Entry 5ZJZ (X-ray diffraction, 1.67 A resolution); this record covers chains A and B.

# Chain A
Molecule: Eukaryotic translation initiation factor 4E
From: Homo sapiens
UniProt: P06730 (IF4E_HUMAN); residue numbers follow UniProt; this construct covers 28-217
Sequence (191 residues; each row starts with the number of its first residue):
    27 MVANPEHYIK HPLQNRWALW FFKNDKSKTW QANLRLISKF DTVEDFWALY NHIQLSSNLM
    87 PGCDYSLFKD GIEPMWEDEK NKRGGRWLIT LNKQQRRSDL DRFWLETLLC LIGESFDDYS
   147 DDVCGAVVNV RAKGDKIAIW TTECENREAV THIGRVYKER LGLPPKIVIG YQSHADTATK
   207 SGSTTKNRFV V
Disordered / not traced: 27-31, 207-210
Differences from the reference sequence: initiating methionine (27)
Ligand contacts: 7N-methyl-8-hydroguanosine-5'-triphosphate (MGT): Trp56, Pro100, Met101, Trp102, Glu103, Asn155, Arg157, Lys162, Trp166
Swiss-Prot annotation at these positions:
  - region (EIF4EBP1/2/3 binding): His37 to Gln40, Trp73 to Asn77, Glu132 to Gly139
  - binding site (mRNA): Trp56, Gln57, Trp102, Glu103, Arg157 to Lys162, Thr205 to Ser207
  - site: Lys159 (Microbial infection: Interaction with potato virus Y VPg)
  - modified residue: Ser209 (Phosphoserine)
  - mutagenesis: Ser53 (S53A/D: No effect on phosphorylation level nor incorporation into eIF4F complex; S53A: Does not affect ability to rescue growth of yeast lacking a functional EIF4E/CDC33 gene), Trp56 (W56A: Impairs mRNA nuclear export. Reduces affinity for ribavirin), Trp73 (W73A: Abolishes binding to EIF4EBP1. Impairs interaction with DDX3X. Does not impair mRNA nuclear export. Does not affect affinity for ribavirin), Trp102 (W102L: Decrease in mRNA cap binding; when associated with A-105), Glu103 (E103A: No effect), Asp104 (D104A: No effect), Glu105 (E105A: Decrease in mRNA cap binding; when associated with L-102), Lys119 (K119A: Higher affinity for EIF4G1), Ser209 (S209A: Abolishes resistance to cellular stress and DNA-damaging agents. Does not affect ability to rescue growth of yeast lacking a functional EIF4E/CDC33 gene; S209D: Phosphomimetic mutant ...)

# Chain B
Molecule: Eukaryotic translation initiation factor 4 gamma 1
Sequence (15 residues; numbered 1 to 15; the number before each row is that of its first residue):
     1 XKKRYSRLQL LLFWX
Modified residues: ACE (acetyl group) at position 1, NH2 (amino group) at position 15; Leu8, Leu12 (2-methyl-L-norleucine; MK8)

# Interface between chain A and chain B
Contacting residue pairs (23; chain A residue first):
  His37(A) with Tyr5(B); Phe13(B)
  Pro38(A) with Lys3(B); Tyr5(B), hydrogen bond (backbone-side chain)
  Gln40(A) with ACE_1(B); Lys2(B), hydrogen bond (side chain-backbone); Lys3(B), hydrogen bond (side chain-backbone)
  Val69(A) with Leu10(B), hydrophobic; Phe13(B), hydrophobic
  Trp73(A) with Leu10(B), hydrogen bond (side chain-backbone); Leu11(B), hydrophobic; Phe13(B); Trp14(B), hydrophobic
  Tyr76(A) with Trp14(B), hydrophobic
  Asn77(A) with Trp14(B), hydrogen bond
  Glu132(A) with Arg7(B), salt bridge
  Leu135(A) with Leu10(B); Leu11(B), hydrophobic
  Gly139(A) with Arg4(B); Tyr5(B), hydrogen bond (backbone-backbone)
  Glu140(A) with Lys3(B); Arg4(B)
  Arg186(A) with Arg7(B)
Interface residues without a listed pair, chain A (17 interface residues in all): Leu39, Leu131, Ile138, Ser141, Asp143
The authors on this interface:
  - interface residues, chain A: Pro38(A), Trp73(A), Tyr76(A), Asn77(A), Leu131(A)

# Overview
Chain A and chain B form an interface of 17 and 10 residues respectively, with 6 hydrogen bonds and 1 salt
bridge. Among the polar pairs are Glu132(A)-Arg7(B), Pro38(A)-Tyr5(B) and Gln40(A)-Lys2(B). Bound to chain A:
7N-methyl-8-hydroguanosine-5'-triphosphate. From the paper: interface residues Pro38(A), Trp73(A) and Tyr76(A)
among others.
Chain A is Eukaryotic translation initiation factor 4E (Homo sapiens) and chain B is Eukaryotic translation
initiation factor 4 gamma 1; the structure, Stapled-peptides tailored against initiation of translation, was
determined by X-ray diffraction (same publication as 5ZJY, 5ZK5, 5ZK7, 5ZK9 and 5ZML).
